Entry 7U4F (X-ray diffraction, 1.40 A resolution); this record covers chain A.

# Chain A
Name: Neuraminidase
Source organism: Influenza A virus (A/Moscow/10/1999(H3N2))
Notes: EC 3.2.1.18
Reference sequence: Q8AZ87 (Q8AZ87_9INFA); residues 82-469 here = UniProt positions 82-469
Chain sequence (393 residues; numbered 77 to 469; the number before each row is that of its first residue):
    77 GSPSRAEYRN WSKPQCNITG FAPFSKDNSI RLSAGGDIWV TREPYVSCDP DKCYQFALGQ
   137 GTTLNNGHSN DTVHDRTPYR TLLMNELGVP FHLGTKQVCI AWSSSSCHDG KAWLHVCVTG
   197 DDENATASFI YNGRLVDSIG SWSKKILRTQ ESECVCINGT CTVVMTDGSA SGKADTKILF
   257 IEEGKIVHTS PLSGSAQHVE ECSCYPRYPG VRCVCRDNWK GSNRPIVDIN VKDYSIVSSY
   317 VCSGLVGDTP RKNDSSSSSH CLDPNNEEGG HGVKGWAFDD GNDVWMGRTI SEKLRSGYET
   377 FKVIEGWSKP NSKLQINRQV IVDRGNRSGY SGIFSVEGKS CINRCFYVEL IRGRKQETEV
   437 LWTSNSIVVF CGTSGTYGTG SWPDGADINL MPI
Unresolved in the structure: 77-81
Differences from the reference sequence: expression tag (77-81)
Cystine bridges: Cys92-Cys417, Cys124-Cys129, Cys175-Cys193, Cys183-Cys230, Cys232-Cys237, Cys278-Cys291, Cys280-Cys289, Cys318-Cys337, Cys421-Cys447
Covalently attached groups: N-acetylglucosamine (NAG) linked to Asn146; glycan linked to Asn200
Metal / ion sites: Ca2+: Asp293, Gly297, Asp324, Gly345, His347
Reported in the primary citation:
  - contacts within the chain: Lys385-Asn387, Asn387-Lys389
  - conformationally variable residues (loop rearrangement): Lys385 to Lys389
  - mutagenesis - N387K: decreased growth
  - mutagenesis - K385N/N387K, K385N: unchanged growth
  - mutagenesis - N387K: decreased catalytic activity
  - mutagenesis - N387K: decreased expression
  - mutagenesis - K385N/N387K: unchanged expression
  - mutagenesis - N387K: decreased stability
  - mutagenesis - N387K: decreased localization
  - mutagenesis - K385N: unchanged stability

# Summary
N-acetylglucosamine is covalently linked to Asn146 and Asn200. Asp293, Gly297, Asp324, Gly345 and His347
coordinate Ca2+. The paper reports that N387K reduces growth; conformational variability at Lys385; 3
substitutions were tested in all.
Chain A is Neuraminidase (Influenza A virus (A/Moscow/10/1999(H3N2))); the structure, Neuraminidase from
influenza virus A/Moscow/10/1999(H3N2), was determined by X-ray diffraction together with 7U4E and 7U4G from
the same study.
